9BKV - chains A and B; structure by electron microscopy, 3.43 A resolution.

Chain A (and B):
Protein: Oxygen sensor protein DosP
Source organism: Escherichia coli
Notes: EC 3.1.4.52; chain B of this document is another copy of the same molecule, construct and numbering; everything in this record applies to it too
Reference sequence: P76129 (DOSP_ECOLI); residues 9-807 here correspond to UniProt positions 1-799 (UniProt number = residue number - 8)
Amino-acid sequence (807 residues; numbered 1 to 807; the number before each row is that of its first residue):
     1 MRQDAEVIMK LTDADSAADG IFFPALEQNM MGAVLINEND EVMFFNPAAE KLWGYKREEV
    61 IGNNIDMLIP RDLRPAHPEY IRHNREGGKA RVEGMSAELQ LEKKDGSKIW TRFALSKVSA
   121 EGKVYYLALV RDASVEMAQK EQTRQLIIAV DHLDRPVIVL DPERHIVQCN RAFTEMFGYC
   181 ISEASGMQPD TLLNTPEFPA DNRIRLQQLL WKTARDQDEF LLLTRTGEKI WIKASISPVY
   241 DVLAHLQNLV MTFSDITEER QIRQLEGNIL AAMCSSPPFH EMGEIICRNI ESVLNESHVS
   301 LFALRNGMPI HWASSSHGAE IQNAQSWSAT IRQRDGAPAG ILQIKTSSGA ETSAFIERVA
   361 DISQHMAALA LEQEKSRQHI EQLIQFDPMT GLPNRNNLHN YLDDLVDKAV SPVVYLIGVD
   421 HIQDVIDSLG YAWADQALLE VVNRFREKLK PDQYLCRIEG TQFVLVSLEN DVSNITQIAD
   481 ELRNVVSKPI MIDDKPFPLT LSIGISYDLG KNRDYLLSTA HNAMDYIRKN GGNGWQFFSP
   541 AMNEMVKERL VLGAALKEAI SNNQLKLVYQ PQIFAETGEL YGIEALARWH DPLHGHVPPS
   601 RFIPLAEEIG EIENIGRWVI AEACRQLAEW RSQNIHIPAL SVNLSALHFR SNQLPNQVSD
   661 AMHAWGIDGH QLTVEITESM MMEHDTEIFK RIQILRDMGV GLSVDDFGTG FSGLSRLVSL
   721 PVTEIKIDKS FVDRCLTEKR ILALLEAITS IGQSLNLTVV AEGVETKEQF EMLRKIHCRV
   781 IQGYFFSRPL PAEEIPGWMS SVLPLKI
Unresolved in the structure: 1-19 (chain B: 1-19, 379-383)
Construct notes: expression tag (1-8); conflict Ser16 (Asn8 in P76129), Thr195 (Ile187 in P76129); engineered mutation Ala97 (Arg89 in P76129)
Swiss-Prot annotation at these positions:
  - binding site (heme): His77, Met95
Ligand contacts: heme (HEM): Ile36, Ile65, Leu68, Ile69, Pro70, Leu73, Tyr80, Ile81, Asn84, Lys89, Val92, Glu93, Gly94, Met95, Ala97, Leu99, Gln100, Leu101, Phe113, Leu115, Tyr126
From the paper describing this entry:
  - conformationally variable residues (helix shift, loop rearrangement, order/disorder transition): His379 to Leu383, Ile384 to Arg395, Ser539 to Asn562
  - self-association interface (contacts with another copy of this molecule): Ile384 to Arg395
  - mutagenesis - M30A: decreased catalytic activity
  - mutagenesis - R131A: unchanged binding to O2
  - mutagenesis - R131A (kcat = 2.0 s-1): increased catalytic activity on deoxy
  - mutagenesis - M95I (about 10-fold): increased binding to O2 (citing earlier work)
  - catalytic residues: Lys726 (citing earlier work)

How chain A and chain B interact:
Residue-residue contacts - 149 pairs, chain A then chain B:
  Ile21(A) - Leu35(B)  hydrophobic
  Ile21(A) - Val118(B)
  Ile21(A) - Ala120(B)  hydrophobic
  Ile21(A) - Tyr125(B)  hydrophobic
  Phe22(A) - Phe22(B)  hydrophobic
  Phe22(A) - Phe23(B)  hydrophobic
  Phe22(A) - Leu26(B)  hydrophobic
  Phe22(A) - Leu35(B)  hydrophobic
  Phe22(A) - Leu127(B)  hydrophobic
  Pro24(A) - Val118(B)  hydrophobic
  Ala25(A) - Ser116(B)
  Ala25(A) - Val118(B)
  Gln28(A) - Ala90(B)  hydrogen bond (side chain-backbone)
  Gln28(A) - Lys117(B)  hydrogen bond (side chain-backbone)
  Asn29(A) - Ser116(B)
  Asn29(A) - Leu129(B)
  Met31(A) - Leu129(B)  hydrophobic
  Pro47(A) - Arg91(B)
  Arg91(A) - Gln28(B)  hydrogen bond (side chain-backbone)
  Arg91(A) - Met30(B)
  Ala114(A) - Asn29(B)
  Ala114(A) - Met30(B)  hydrophobic
  Leu115(A) - Asn29(B)
  Ser116(A) - Ala25(B)  hydrogen bond (side chain-backbone)
  Ser116(A) - Gln28(B)
  Ser116(A) - Asn29(B)  hydrogen bond (side chain-backbone)
  Lys117(A) - Gln28(B)
  Val118(A) - Ile21(B)  hydrophobic
  Val118(A) - Ala25(B)  hydrophobic
  Ala120(A) - Ile21(B)  hydrophobic
  Leu127(A) - Ala25(B)  hydrophobic
  Leu129(A) - Asn29(B)
  Arg131(A) - Arg131(B)
  Glu136(A) - Val135(B)
  Gln139(A) - Gln139(B)
  Gln139(A) - Gln142(B)
  Gln142(A) - Gln142(B)  hydrogen bond
  Thr143(A) - Glu141(B)
  Thr143(A) - Gln142(B)
  Thr143(A) - Gln145(B)
  Arg144(A) - Gln247(B)  hydrogen bond
  Arg144(A) - Asn248(B)
  Gln145(A) - Val167(B)
  Leu146(A) - Gln142(B)
  Leu146(A) - Gln145(B)
  Leu146(A) - Leu146(B)  hydrophobic
  Leu146(A) - Gln168(B)
  Ile147(A) - Gln145(B)
  Ile148(A) - Val239(B)  hydrophobic
  Ile148(A) - Val250(B)  hydrophobic
  Ala149(A) - Val159(B)  hydrophobic
  Ala149(A) - Gln168(B)
  His152(A) - Val250(B)
  Leu153(A) - Leu153(B)  hydrophobic
  Leu153(A) - Arg155(B)
  Arg155(A) - Leu153(B)
  Val157(A) - Ile148(B)  hydrophobic
  Val157(A) - Leu153(B)  hydrophobic
  Val159(A) - Arg144(B)
  Val159(A) - Ile148(B)  hydrophobic
  Val167(A) - Arg144(B)
  Gln168(A) - Glu141(B)  hydrogen bond (side chain-backbone)
  Gln168(A) - Arg144(B)
  Gln168(A) - Gln145(B)  hydrogen bond (side chain-backbone)
  Arg215(A) - His152(B)
  Ser235(A) - His152(B)
  Ser237(A) - Asp151(B)
  Ser237(A) - His152(B)  hydrogen bond
  Asn248(A) - Ile147(B)
  Val250(A) - Ile147(B)  hydrophobic
  Val250(A) - Ile148(B)  hydrophobic
  Val250(A) - Asp151(B)
  Thr252(A) - His152(B)
  Thr252(A) - Leu153(B)
  Arg263(A) - Asp361(B)  salt bridge
  Glu266(A) - Arg263(B)  salt bridge
  Gly267(A) - His365(B)  hydrogen bond (backbone-side chain)
  Leu270(A) - Glu266(B)
  Leu270(A) - Met366(B)  hydrophobic
  Ala271(A) - Arg334(B)
  Ala271(A) - Leu369(B)  hydrophobic
  Met273(A) - Leu270(B)  hydrophobic
  Cys274(A) - Leu369(B)  hydrophobic
  Trp327(A) - Arg215(B)
  Ser328(A) - Arg215(B)
  Thr330(A) - Asp216(B)
  Arg332(A) - Arg205(B)
  Arg332(A) - Gln217(B)
  Arg332(A) - Asp218(B)  salt bridge
  Arg334(A) - Gln264(B)
  Arg334(A) - Asn268(B)  hydrogen bond
  Asp335(A) - Asp201(B)
  Gly336(A) - Asp201(B)
  Gly336(A) - Arg205(B)  hydrogen bond (backbone-side chain)
  Glu357(A) - Arg215(B)
  Glu357(A) - Gln217(B)
  Asp361(A) - Gln217(B)  hydrogen bond
  Asp361(A) - Lys233(B)  salt bridge
  Gln364(A) - Gln217(B)  hydrogen bond
  Gln364(A) - Glu219(B)
  His365(A) - Arg263(B)  hydrogen bond
  Leu369(A) - Gly267(B)
  His379(A) - Ala432(B)  hydrogen bond (side chain-backbone)
  His379(A) - Trp433(B)
  His379(A) - Gln436(B)
  Leu383(A) - Met389(B)  hydrophobic
  Leu383(A) - Gln436(B)
  Ile384(A) - Pro388(B)
  Ile384(A) - Met389(B)  hydrophobic
  Gln385(A) - Pro388(B)  hydrogen bond (backbone-backbone)
  Phe386(A) - Pro388(B)  hydrogen bond (backbone-backbone)
  Pro388(A) - Ile384(B)  hydrogen bond (backbone-backbone)
  Pro388(A) - Gln385(B)  hydrogen bond (backbone-backbone)
  Pro388(A) - Phe386(B)  hydrogen bond (backbone-backbone)
  Pro388(A) - Pro388(B)
  Thr390(A) - Phe386(B)
  Gly391(A) - Phe386(B)
  Asp705(A) - Phe711(B)
  Asp706(A) - Phe711(B)
  Phe707(A) - Phe711(B)  hydrophobic
  Phe707(A) - Leu714(B)  hydrophobic
  Gly708(A) - Thr709(B)
  Gly708(A) - Gly710(B)  hydrogen bond (backbone-backbone)
  Thr709(A) - Gly708(B)
  Thr709(A) - Thr709(B)  hydrogen bond (backbone-backbone)
  Gly710(A) - Asp706(B)
  Gly710(A) - Gly708(B)
  Phe711(A) - Asp705(B)
  Phe711(A) - Asp706(B)  hydrogen bond (backbone-side chain)
  Phe711(A) - Phe707(B)  hydrophobic
  Phe711(A) - Phe731(B)  hydrophobic
  Phe711(A) - Leu744(B)
  Phe711(A) - Ile748(B)  hydrophobic
  Leu714(A) - Ile751(B)  hydrophobic
  Val718(A) - Ala747(B)  hydrophobic
  Ile725(A) - Phe711(B)  hydrophobic
  Leu744(A) - Phe711(B)
  Leu744(A) - Ser715(B)
  Ala747(A) - Val718(B)  hydrophobic
  Ile748(A) - Phe711(B)  hydrophobic
  Ser750(A) - Ser754(B)
  Ser750(A) - Leu755(B)
  Ile751(A) - Leu714(B)  hydrophobic
  Ile751(A) - Ile751(B)  hydrophobic
  Ser754(A) - Ser750(B)
  Ser754(A) - Ile751(B)
  Ser754(A) - Ser754(B)
  Leu755(A) - Ser750(B)
  Leu755(A) - Ile751(B)  hydrophobic
Also at the interface, not in a pair above, chain A (98 interface residues in all): Gly20, Lys140, Val150, Asp154, Ile158, Val239, Ala337, Ile362, Met366, Ser376, Asp387, Met389, Ser715
Also at the interface, not in a pair above, chain B (91 interface residues in all): Leu115, Ala138, Ala149, Val157, Thr252, Asp387, Ala743

Overview:
98 residues of chain A face 91 of chain B across their interface; the contacts include 25 hydrogen bonds and 4
salt bridges. Polar contacts include Arg263(A)-Asp361(B), Glu266(A)-Arg263(B) and Arg332(A)-Asp218(B). Bound
to chain A: heme. The paper reports the catalytic residue Lys726(A); M30A of chain A reduces catalytic
activity; 3 substitutions were tested in all.
Both chains are Oxygen sensor protein DosP (Escherichia coli). Entry 9BKV (DosP R97A bent form) was determined
by electron microscopy, deposited together with 9BGV, 9CDR, 9CE0, 9CLO and 9CMF.
